5NRP - chain A; structure by X-ray diffraction, 1.57 A resolution.

== Chain A ==
Name: Transcobalamin-2
Organism: Homo sapiens
UniProt: P20062 (TCO2_HUMAN); residues 307-409 here correspond to UniProt positions 325-427 (UniProt number = residue number + 18)
Amino-acid sequence (108 residues; numbered 302 to 409; the number before each row is that of its first residue):
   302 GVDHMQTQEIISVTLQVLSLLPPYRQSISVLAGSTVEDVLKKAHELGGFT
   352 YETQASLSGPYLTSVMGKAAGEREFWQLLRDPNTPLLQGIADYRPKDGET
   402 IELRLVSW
Not modelled in the structure: 302-303
Sequence notes: expression tag (302-306)
Bound ions: cob(II)inamide Co site 1 near His305 (its only coordinating residue here); cob(II)inamide Co site 2 near His345 (its only coordinating residue here)
Ligand contacts:
  - cob(II)inamide (CBY), molecule 1: Lys342, His345, Glu346, Thr351, Tyr352, Glu353
  - cob(II)inamide (CBY), molecule 2: Leu358, Ser359, Tyr362, Leu363, Phe376, Trp377, Gln378, Leu379, Pro386, Leu387, Leu388, Gln389, Gly390, Asp393, Trp409
Curated features (UniProtKB/Swiss-Prot):
  - binding site (cob(II)alamin): Trp377 to Leu379
What the authors report for this chain:
  - binding site for cob(II)inamide: His305, His345, Tyr352

== In short ==
Bound to chain A: cob(II)inamide. From UniProt: 3 cob(II)alamin-binding residues. The paper reports a binding
site for cob(II)inamide at His305, His345 and Tyr352.
Chain A is Transcobalamin-2 (Homo sapiens); the structure, Beta domain of human transcobalamin bound to
cobinamide, was determined by X-ray diffraction together with 5NO0, 5NP4 and 5NSA from the same study.
